Entry 8EFM (X-ray diffraction, 2.13 A resolution); this record covers chains A and B.

# Chain A (and B)
Name: Stimulator of interferon genes protein
Source organism: Stylophora pistillata
Notes: chain B of this document is another copy of the same molecule, construct and numbering; everything in this record applies to it too
UniProt: A0A2B4SJD2 (A0A2B4SJD2_STYPI); residue numbers follow UniProt; this construct covers 181-376
Chain sequence (196 residues; numbered 181 to 376; the number before each row is that of its first residue):
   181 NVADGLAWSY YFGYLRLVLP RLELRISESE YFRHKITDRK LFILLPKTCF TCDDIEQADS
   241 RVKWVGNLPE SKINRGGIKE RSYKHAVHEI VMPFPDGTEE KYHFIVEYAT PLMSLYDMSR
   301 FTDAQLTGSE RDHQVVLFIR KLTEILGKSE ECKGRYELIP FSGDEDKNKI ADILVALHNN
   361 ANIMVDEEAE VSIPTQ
Not modelled in the structure: 231, 302-304, 344-345, 362-376 (chain B: 231-232, 344-348, 360-376)
Residues lining bound ligands: cGAMP (1SY): Ser189, Tyr190, Gly193, Tyr194, Arg255, Arg261, Ser262, Tyr263, Glu287, Thr290, Pro291, Ser294
Reported in the primary citation:
  - binding site for cGAMP: Ser189, Tyr194, Arg261, Tyr263

# Interface between chain A and chain B
Pairs across the interface (62; chain A residue first):
  Asn181(A) - Val182(B)
  Val182(A) - Asn181(B)
  Val182(A) - Gly185(B)
  Gly185(A) - Val182(B)
  Gly185(A) - Leu186(B)
  Leu186(A) - Gly185(B)
  Leu186(A) - Ser189(B)
  Trp188(A) - Met298(B)  hydrophobic
  Trp188(A) - Asp303(B)
  Trp188(A) - Ala304(B)  hydrophobic
  Ser189(A) - Leu186(B)
  Ser189(A) - Ser294(B)
  Phe192(A) - Asp297(B)
  Phe192(A) - Met298(B)
  Phe192(A) - Phe301(B)  hydrophobic
  Asp233(A) - Asn254(B)
  Asp233(A) - Arg255(B)
  Asp233(A) - Gly256(B)  hydrogen bond (side chain-backbone)
  Asp233(A) - Gly257(B)  hydrogen bond (backbone-backbone)
  Asp234(A) - Asn254(B)  hydrogen bond
  Ile235(A) - Gly257(B)
  Glu236(A) - Lys259(B)  salt bridge
  Trp244(A) - Lys259(B)
  Trp244(A) - Glu260(B)
  Asn247(A) - Glu260(B)  hydrogen bond
  Arg255(A) - Asp233(B)
  Arg255(A) - Thr290(B)
  Arg255(A) - Met293(B)
  Gly256(A) - Asp233(B)  hydrogen bond (backbone-side chain)
  Gly256(A) - Glu287(B)
  Gly256(A) - Tyr288(B)  hydrogen bond (backbone-backbone)
  Gly256(A) - Met293(B)
  Gly257(A) - Asp233(B)  hydrogen bond (backbone-backbone)
  Gly257(A) - Trp244(B)
  Gly257(A) - Ala266(B)
  Gly257(A) - His268(B)  hydrogen bond (backbone-side chain)
  Ile258(A) - Lys264(B)
  Ile258(A) - His265(B)
  Ile258(A) - Ala266(B)
  Ile258(A) - Glu287(B)
  Lys259(A) - Asp234(B)  salt bridge
  Lys259(A) - Trp244(B)
  Lys259(A) - Asn247(B)  hydrogen bond (backbone-side chain)
  Glu260(A) - Lys264(B)  hydrogen bond (backbone-side chain)
  Arg261(A) - Thr290(B)
  Ser262(A) - Ser262(B)
  Lys264(A) - Ile258(B)
  His268(A) - Gly257(B)
  Glu287(A) - Gly256(B)
  Glu287(A) - Ile258(B)
  Tyr288(A) - Gly256(B)  hydrogen bond (backbone-backbone)
  Thr290(A) - Arg255(B)
  Thr290(A) - Arg261(B)
  Met293(A) - Arg255(B)
  Met293(A) - Gly256(B)
  Ser294(A) - Ser189(B)
  Ser294(A) - Gly193(B)
  Asp297(A) - Phe192(B)
  Met298(A) - Trp188(B)  hydrophobic
  Gln305(A) - Trp188(B)
  Gln305(A) - Lys321(B)
  Lys328(A) - Asp303(B)  salt bridge
Interface residues without a listed pair, chain A (37 interface residues in all): Gly193, Asn254, Ala266, Phe301, Lys321
Interface residues without a listed pair, chain B (38 interface residues in all): Arg196, Ile235

# In short
Chain A and chain B form an interface of 37 and 38 residues respectively; the contacts include 11 hydrogen
bonds and 3 salt bridges. Among the polar pairs are Glu236(A)-Lys259(B), Lys259(A)-Asp234(B) and
Lys328(A)-Asp303(B). Ligands of chain A: cGAMP. From the paper: a binding site for cGAMP at Ser189(A),
Tyr194(A) and Arg261(A) among others.
Chain A and chain B are both Stimulator of interferon genes protein (Stylophora pistillata); the structure,
Structure of coral STING receptor from Stylophora pistillata in complex with 2',3'-cGAMP, was determined by
X-ray diffraction, deposited together with 8EFN, 8GJW, 8GJX, 8GJY and 8GJZ.
